PDB entry 5UN5 | X-ray diffraction, 2.99 A resolution | chains D and C of the 4 polymer chains in the assembly

# Chain D
Protein: Designed Wnt agonist B12
From: synthetic construct
Amino-acid sequence (123 residues; row label = number of the first residue in the row; note: 13 numbers in that range are skipped by the numbering (no residue carries them; nothing is unmodelled there); a row labelled like 182A-182P holds insertion residues (182A, then the next letters in order)):
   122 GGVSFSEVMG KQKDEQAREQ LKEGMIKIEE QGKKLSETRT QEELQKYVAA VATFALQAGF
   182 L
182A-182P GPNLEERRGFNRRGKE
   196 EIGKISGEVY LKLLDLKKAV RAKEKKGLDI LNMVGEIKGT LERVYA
Unresolved in the structure: 122-137, 182A-182P, 239-241

# Chain C
Protein: Designed Wnt agonist B12
From: synthetic construct
Amino-acid sequence (123 residues; each row starts with the number of its first residue; note: 11 numbers in that range are skipped by the numbering (no residue carries them; nothing is unmodelled there); a row labelled like 183A-183N holds insertion residues (183A, then the next letters in order)):
   122 GGVSFSEVMG KQKDEQAREQ LKEGMIKIEE QGKKLSETRT QEELQKYVAA VATFALQAGF
   182 LG
183A-183N PNLEERRGFNRRGK
   195 EEIGKISGEV YLKLLDLKKA VRAKEKKGLD ILNMVGEIKG TLERVYA
Unresolved in the structure: 122-137, 183A-183N, 240-241

# How chain D and chain C interact
Pairs across the interface (78; chain D residue first):
  Gln-141(D) with Gln-178(C)
  Leu-142(D) with Phe-175(C); Gln-178(C)
  Met-146(D) with Phe-175(C), hydrophobic
  Ile-149(D) with Tyr-168(C), hydrophobic; Ala-171(C); Val-172(C), hydrophobic; Phe-175(C), hydrophobic
  Gln-152(D) with Lys-167(C); Tyr-168(C)
  Gly-153(D) with Tyr-168(C)
  Lys-155(D) with Glu-164(C)
  Leu-156(D) with Thr-161(C); Glu-164(C); Leu-165(C), hydrophobic; Tyr-168(C), hydrophobic
  Glu-158(D) with Lys-218(C)
  Thr-159(D) with Lys-218(C)
  Thr-161(D) with Leu-156(C)
  Glu-164(D) with Lys-155(C); Leu-156(C)
  Leu-165(D) with Leu-156(C), hydrophobic
  Lys-167(D) with Gln-152(C)
  Tyr-168(D) with Ile-149(C), hydrophobic; Gln-152(C); Gly-153(C); Leu-156(C), hydrophobic; Ile-232(C)
  Ala-171(D) with Ile-149(C)
  Val-172(D) with Ile-149(C), hydrophobic
  Phe-175(D) with Leu-142(C); Met-146(C), hydrophobic; Ile-149(C), hydrophobic; Leu-236(C), hydrophobic; Val-239(C), hydrophobic
  Gln-178(D) with Gln-141(C)
  Ala-179(D) with Val-239(C), hydrophobic
  Ile-200(D) with Arg-238(C)
  Glu-203(D) with Thr-235(C)
  Val-204(D) with Thr-235(C)
  Lys-207(D) with Glu-231(C), hydrogen bond (side chain-backbone); Ile-232(C); Thr-235(C), hydrogen bond
  Leu-208(D) with Ile-232(C), hydrophobic
  Asp-210(D) with Met-228(C)
  Leu-211(D) with Leu-156(C), hydrophobic; Ile-225(C), hydrophobic; Met-228(C), hydrophobic; Val-229(C), hydrophobic
  Ala-214(D) with Ile-225(C), hydrophobic
  Val-215(D) with Ile-225(C), hydrophobic
  Lys-218(D) with Glu-158(C), hydrogen bond (side chain-backbone); Thr-159(C); Lys-221(C); Ile-225(C)
  Lys-221(D) with Ala-217(C); Lys-218(C)
  Gly-222(D) with Lys-218(C)
  Ile-225(D) with Leu-211(C), hydrophobic; Ala-214(C), hydrophobic; Val-215(C), hydrophobic; Lys-218(C)
  Met-228(D) with Asp-210(C); Leu-211(C), hydrophobic; Ala-214(C), hydrophobic
  Val-229(D) with Tyr-168(C)
  Glu-231(D) with Lys-207(C), salt bridge
  Ile-232(D) with Tyr-168(C); Lys-207(C); Leu-208(C), hydrophobic
  Thr-235(D) with Ile-200(C); Glu-203(C); Val-204(C); Lys-207(C), hydrogen bond
  Leu-236(D) with Phe-175(C), hydrophobic; Val-204(C), hydrophobic
  Arg-238(D) with Ile-200(C); Glu-203(C), salt bridge
Also at the interface, not in a pair above, chain D (41 interface residues in all): Lys-148
Also at the interface, not in a pair above, chain C (46 interface residues in all): Gly-145, Lys-148, Ser-157, Ala-179, Phe-181, Gly-222

# Summary
41 residues of chain D and 46 residues of chain C are in contact; the contacts include 4 hydrogen bonds and 2
salt bridges. Polar pairs include Glu-231(D)/Lys-207(C), Arg-238(D)/Glu-203(C) and Lys-207(D)/Thr-235(C).
Both chains are Designed Wnt agonist B12 (synthetic construct). Entry 5UN5 (Frizzled-8 complex with designed
surrogate Wnt agonist, crystal form 1) was determined by X-ray diffraction (same publication as 5UN6).
